Entry 2ZMD (X-ray diffraction, 2.88 A resolution); this record covers chain A.

[Chain A]
Protein: Dual specificity protein kinase TTK
Organism: Homo sapiens
Notes: EC 2.7.12.1; fragment: Catalytic domain
Reference sequence: P33981 (TTK_HUMAN); numbering as in UniProt (aligned over 510-857)
Sequence (390 residues; row label = number of the first residue in the row):
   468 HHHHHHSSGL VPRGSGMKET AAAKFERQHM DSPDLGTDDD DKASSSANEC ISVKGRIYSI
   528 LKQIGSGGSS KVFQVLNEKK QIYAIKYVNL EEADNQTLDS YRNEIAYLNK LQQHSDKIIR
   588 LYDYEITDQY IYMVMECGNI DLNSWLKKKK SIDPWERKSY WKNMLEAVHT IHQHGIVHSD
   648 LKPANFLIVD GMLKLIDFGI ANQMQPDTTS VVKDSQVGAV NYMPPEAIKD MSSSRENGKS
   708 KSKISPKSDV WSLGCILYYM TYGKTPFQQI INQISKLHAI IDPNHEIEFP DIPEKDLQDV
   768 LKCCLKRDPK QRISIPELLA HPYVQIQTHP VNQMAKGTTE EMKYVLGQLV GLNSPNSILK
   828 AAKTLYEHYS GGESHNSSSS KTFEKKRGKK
Not modelled in the structure: 468-515, 672-680, 699-710, 796-857
Differences from the reference sequence: expression tag (468-509); engineered mutation Ala686 (Thr in P33981)
Small-molecule neighbours:
  - 2,6-dihydroanthra/1,9-cd/pyrazol-6-one (537): Ile531, Val539, Ala551, Ile586, Met602, Glu603, Cys604, Gly605, Asn606, Ile607, Asp608, Leu654, Ile663
  - polyethylene glycol fragment (7PE; 2-(2-(2-(2-(2-(2-ethoxyethoxy)ethoxy)ethoxy)ethoxy)ethoxy)ethanol): Ser537, Lys553, Val555, Tyr568, Glu571, Ile572, Met600, Met602, Ile663, Asp664, Ala668, Asn669

[Summary]
Bound to chain A: 2,6-dihydroanthra/1,9-cd/pyrazol-6-one and polyethylene glycol fragment.
Chain A is Dual specificity protein kinase TTK (Homo sapiens); the structure, Crystal structure of human Mps1
catalytic domain T686A mutant in complex with SP600125 inhibitor, was determined by X-ray diffraction,
deposited together with 2ZMC.
